7RDX - chains D and P of the 8 polymer chains in the assembly; structure by electron microscopy, 3.10 A resolution.

== Chain D ==
Name: Non-structural protein 8
Source organism: Severe acute respiratory syndrome coronavirus 2
UniProtKB: P0DTD1 (R1AB_SARS2); residues 1-198 here correspond to UniProt positions 3943-4140 (UniProt number = residue number + 3942)
Sequence (199 residues; row label = number of the first residue in the row; numbering starts at 0):
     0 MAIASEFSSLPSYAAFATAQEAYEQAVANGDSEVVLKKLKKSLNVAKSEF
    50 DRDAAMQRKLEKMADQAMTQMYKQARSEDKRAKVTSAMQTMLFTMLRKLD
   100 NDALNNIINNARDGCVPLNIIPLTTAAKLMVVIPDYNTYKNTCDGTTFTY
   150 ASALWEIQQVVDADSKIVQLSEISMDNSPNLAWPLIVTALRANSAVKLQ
Not modelled in the structure: 0-6, 192-198
Construct notes: initiating methionine (0)
Small-molecule neighbours: chapso (1N7): Ala63, Ala66, Met67, Met70
UniProt features mapped onto this chain:
  - site: Gln198 (Cleavage)

== Chain P ==
Molecule: Product RNA
Sequence (35 nucleotides; row label = number of the first residue in the row):
     1 CGCGUAGCAUGCUACGUCAUUCUCCUAAGAAGCUA
Not modelled in the structure: 1

== Chain D / chain P interface ==
Contacting residue pairs (5):
  Asp50(D) with A19(P), hydrogen bond to the sugar
  Arg51(D) with C18(P), hydrogen bond to the sugar
  Ala54(D) with A19(P), phosphate contact; U20(P), phosphate contact
  Arg57(D) with U20(P), salt bridge to the phosphate
Also at the interface, not in a pair above, chain D (6 interface residues in all): Lys36, Lys58
Also at the interface, not in a pair above, chain P (4 interface residues in all): U10

== In short ==
6 residues of chain D face 4 of chain P across their interface; the contacts include 2 hydrogen bonds and 1
salt bridge. Among the polar pairs are Asp50(D)-A19(P), Arg51(D)-C18(P) and Arg57(D)-U20(P). Bound to chain D:
chapso.
Here chain D is Non-structural protein 8 (Severe acute respiratory syndrome coronavirus 2) and chain P is
Product RNA. Entry 7RDX (SARS-CoV-2 replication-transcription complex bound to nsp13 helicase - nsp13(2)-RTC -
open class) was determined by electron microscopy (same publication as 7RDY, 7RDZ, 7RE0, 7RE1, 7RE2 and 7RE3).
